Entry 4GPT (X-ray diffraction, 2.22 A resolution); this record covers chains A and C of the 3 polymer chains in the assembly.

[Chain A]
Protein: GTP-binding nuclear protein Ran
Organism: Homo sapiens
UniProt: P62826 (RAN_HUMAN); numbering as in UniProt (aligned over 1-216)
Chain sequence (216 residues; row label = number of the first residue in the row):
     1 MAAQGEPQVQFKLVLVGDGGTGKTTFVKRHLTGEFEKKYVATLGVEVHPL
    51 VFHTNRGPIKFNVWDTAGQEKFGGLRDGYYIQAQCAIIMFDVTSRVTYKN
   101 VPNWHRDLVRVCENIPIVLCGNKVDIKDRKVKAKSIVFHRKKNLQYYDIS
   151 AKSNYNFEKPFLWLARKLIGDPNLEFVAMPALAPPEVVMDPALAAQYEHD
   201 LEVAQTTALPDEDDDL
Not modelled in the structure: 1-8
Metal / ion sites: Mg2+: Thr24, Thr42 (together with GMP-PNP)
Small-molecule neighbours: GMP-PNP (GNP; phosphoaminophosphonic acid-guanylate ester): Gly17, Asp18, Gly19, Gly20, Thr21, Gly22, Lys23, Thr24, Thr25, Phe35, Glu36, Lys37, Lys38, Tyr39, Val40, Ala41, Thr42, Thr66, Ala67, Gly68, Gln69, Asn122, Lys123, Asp125, Ile126, Ser150, Ala151, Lys152
Swiss-Prot annotation at these positions:
  - region: Lys37 to Val45 (Switch-I), Gly68 to Gln84 (Switch-II), Asp211 to Leu216 (Interaction with RANBP1)
  - binding site (GTP): Asp18 to Thr25, Glu36 to Thr42, Gly68, Asn122 to Asp125, Ser150 to Lys152
  - site: Gln69 (Essential for GTP hydrolysis)
  - modified residue: Ala2 (N-acetylalanine), Thr24 (Phosphothreonine), Lys37 (N6-acetyllysine), Lys60 (N6-acetyllysine), Lys71 (N6-acetyllysine), Lys99 (N6-acetyllysine), Lys134 (N6-acetyllysine), Lys159 (N6-acetyllysine)
  - cross-link (Glycyl lysine isopeptide (Lys-Gly)): Lys71 (interchain with G-Cter in SUMO2), Lys152 (interchain with G-Cter in SUMO2)

[Chain C]
Protein: Exportin-1
Organism: Saccharomyces cerevisiae
UniProt: P30822 (XPO1_YEAST); residue numbers follow UniProt; this construct covers 1-1058
Chain sequence (1060 residues; numbered -1 to 1058; the number before each row is that of its first residue; numbers below 1 keep their minus sign (Gly-1 is residue -1)):
    -1 GAMEGILDFSNDLDIALLDQVVSTFYQGSGVQQKQAQEILTKFQDNPDAW
    49 QKADQILQFSTNPQSKFIALSILDKLITRKWKLLPNDHRIGIRNFVVGMI
    99 ISMCQDDEVFKTQKNLINKSDLTLVQILKQEWPQNWPEFIPELIGSSSSS
   149 VNVCENNMIVLKLLSEEVFDFSAEQMTQAKALHLKNSMSKEFEQIFKLCF
   199 QVLEQGSSSSLIVATLESLLRYLHWIPYRYIYETNILELLSTKFMTSPDT
   249 RAITLKCLTEVSNLKIPQDNDLIKRQTVLFFQNTLQQIATSVMPVTADLK
   299 ATYANANGNDQSFLQDLAMFLTTYLARNRALLESDESLRELLLNAHQYLI
   349 QLSKIEERELFKTTLDYWHNLVADLFYEVQRLPATEMSPLIQLSVGSQAI
   399 STGSGALNPEYMKRFPLKKHIYEEICSQLRLVIIENMVRPEEVLVVENDE
   449 GEIVREFVKESDTIQLYKSEREVLVYLTHLNVIDTEEIMISKLARQIDGS
   499 EWSWHNINTLSWAIGSISGTMSEDTEKRFVVTVIKDLLDLCVKKRGKDNK
   549 AVVASDIMYVVGQYPRFLKAHWNFLRTVILKLFEFMHETHEGVQDMACDT
   599 FIKIVQKCKYHFVIQQPRESEPFIQTIIRDIQKTTADLQPQQVHTFYKAC
   649 GIIISEERSVAERNRLLSDLMQLPNMAWDTIVEQSTANPTLLLDSETVKI
   699 IANIIKTNVAVCTSMGADFYPQLGHIYYNMLQLYRAVSSMISAQVAAEGL
   749 IATKTPKVRGLRTIKKEILKLVETYISKARNLDDVVKVLVEPLLNAVLED
   799 YMNNVPDARDAEVLNCMTTVVEKVGHMIPQGVILILQSVFECTLDMINKD
   849 FTEYPEHRVEFYKLLKVINEKSFAAFLELPPAAFKLFVDAICWAFKHNNR
   899 DVEVNGLQIALDLVKNIERMGNVPFANEFHKNYFFIFVSETFFVLTDSDH
   949 KSGFSKQALLLMKLISLVYDNKISVPLYQEAEVPQGTSNQVYLSQYLANM
   999 LSNAFPHLTSEQIASFLSALTKQCKDLVVFKGTLRDFLVQIKEVGGDPTD
  1049 YLFAEDKENA
Not modelled in the structure: 377-413, 1053-1058
Construct notes: expression tag (-1 to 0); engineered mutation Cys539 (Thr in P30822), Cys1022 (Tyr in P30822)
Covalently attached groups: kpt-251 (51K) linked to Cys539
Small-molecule neighbours: kpt-251 (51K; 2-(2-{3-[3,5-bis(trifluoromethyl)phenyl]-1H-1,2,4-triazol-1-yl}ethyl)-1,3,4-oxadiazole): Leu536, Lys548, Val551, Ala552, Ile555, Met556, Val559, Phe572, Thr575, Val576, Lys579, Leu580, Phe583, Glu586
What the authors report for this chain:
  - binding site for kpt-251: Cys539

[Chain A / chain C interface]
Residue-residue contacts - 59 pairs, chain A then chain C:
  Val45(A) with Gln35(C)
  Val47(A) with Gln31(C)
  Trp64(A) with Phe23(C), hydrophobic; Tyr24(C), hydrophobic; Gln31(C)
  Lys71(A) with Asp947(C), salt bridge
  Gly74(A) with Thr39(C); Gln42(C), hydrogen bond (backbone-side chain)
  Leu75(A) with Phe23(C), hydrophobic; Gln42(C)
  Asp77(A) with Phe65(C); Lys117(C), salt bridge
  Gly78(A) with Tyr24(C), hydrogen bond (backbone-side chain); Phe65(C)
  Tyr79(A) with Phe23(C), hydrophobic; Gln35(C), hydrogen bond; Thr39(C)
  Ile81(A) with Tyr24(C); Gln62(C); Phe65(C), hydrophobic
  Gln82(A) with Gln25(C); Gln62(C)
  Lys99(A) with Glu172(C), salt bridge
  Asn100(A) with Glu172(C)
  Asn103(A) with Glu172(C)
  Arg106(A) with Phe169(C); Gln173(C)
  Arg110(A) with Leu120(C); Leu161(C); Glu164(C), salt bridge; Glu165(C), salt bridge
  Val111(A) with Phe65(C), hydrophobic; Asn113(C)
  Glu113(A) with Asn116(C), hydrogen bond
  Ala133(A) with Gln463(C)
  His139(A) with Glu357(C), salt bridge
  Arg140(A) with Met317(C); Lys360(C); Thr361(C), hydrogen bond; Asp364(C), salt bridge
  Lys141(A) with Glu258(C), salt bridge; Asn261(C)
  Asn143(A) with Ser310(C); Gln313(C), hydrogen bond; Asp314(C), hydrogen bond
  Gln145(A) with Glu355(C), hydrogen bond; Glu357(C)
  Tyr146(A) with Glu357(C)
  Asp148(A) with Asp460(C)
  Tyr155(A) with Lys457(C); Glu458(C), hydrogen bond; Ser459(C), hydrogen bond (side chain-backbone); Asp460(C), hydrogen bond
  Asn156(A) with Asp460(C), hydrogen bond
  Lys167(A) with Gln309(C), hydrogen bond
  Pro172(A) with Ala302(C)
  Thr206(A) with Ile749(C)
  Ala208(A) with Lys752(C)
  Glu212(A) with Arg757(C)
Interface residues without a listed pair, chain A (42 interface residues in all): Lys12, Leu43, Gly44, Gln69, Glu70, Pro102, Val124, Lys134, Asp213
Interface residues without a listed pair, chain C (50 interface residues in all): Leu38, Ser69, Lys254, Thr257, Asn303, Ala304, Val456, Glu470, Lys1040

[In short]
Chain A and chain C form an interface of 42 and 50 residues respectively, with 13 hydrogen bonds and 8 salt
bridges. Polar pairs include Lys71(A)-Asp947(C), Asp77(A)-Lys117(C) and Lys99(A)-Glu172(C). Ligands of chain
A: GMP-PNP. Kpt-251 is covalently linked to Cys539(C). From the paper: a binding site for kpt-251 at
Cys539(C).
Chain A is GTP-binding nuclear protein Ran (Homo sapiens) and chain C is Exportin-1 (Saccharomyces
cerevisiae); the structure, Crystal structure of KPT251 in complex with CRM1-Ran-RanBP1, was determined by
X-ray diffraction.
